PDB entry 5GIP | X-ray diffraction, 3.13 A resolution | chains B and F of the 10 polymer chains in the assembly

[Chain B]
Name: C/D box methylation guide ribonucleoprotein complex aNOP56 subunit
Source organism: Sulfolobus solfataricus
UniProtKB: A0A0E3MJI1 (A0A0E3MJI1_SULSF); residues 4-380 here correspond to UniProt positions 3-379 (UniProt number = residue number - 1)
Amino-acid sequence (388 residues; each row starts with the number of its first residue):
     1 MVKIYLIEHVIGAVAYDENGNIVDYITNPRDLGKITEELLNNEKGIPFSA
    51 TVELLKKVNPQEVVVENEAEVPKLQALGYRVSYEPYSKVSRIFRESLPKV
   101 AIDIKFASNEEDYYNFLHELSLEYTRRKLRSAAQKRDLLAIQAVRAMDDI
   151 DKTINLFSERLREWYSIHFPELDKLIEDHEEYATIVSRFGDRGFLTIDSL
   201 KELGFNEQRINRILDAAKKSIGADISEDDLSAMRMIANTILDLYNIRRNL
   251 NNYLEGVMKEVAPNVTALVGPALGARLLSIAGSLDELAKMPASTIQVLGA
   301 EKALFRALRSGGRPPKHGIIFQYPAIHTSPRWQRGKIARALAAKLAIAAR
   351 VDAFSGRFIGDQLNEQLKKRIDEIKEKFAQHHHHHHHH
Unresolved in the structure: 1-2, 378-388
Differences from the reference sequence: initiating methionine (1); expression tag (2-3, 381-388)
From the paper describing this entry:
  - binding site for substrate: H327
  - binding site for C/d RNA: R313

[Chain F]
Name: Fibrillarin-like rRNA/tRNA 2'-O-methyltransferase
Source organism: Sulfolobus solfataricus
Notes: EC 2.1.1.-
UniProtKB: A0A0E3JUC9 (A0A0E3JUC9_SULSF); residue numbers follow UniProt; this construct covers 3-232
Amino-acid sequence (232 residues; numbered 1 to 232; the number before each row is that of its first residue):
     1 MAEVITVKQTNMENIYECEFNDGSFRLCTRNLVPNFNVYGERLIKYEGVE
    51 YREWNAFRSKLAGAILKGLKTNPIRKGTKVLYLGAASGTTISHVSDIIEL
   101 NGKAYGVEFSPRVVRELLLVAQRRPNIFPLLADARFPQSYKSVVENVDVL
   151 YVDIAQPDQTDIAIYNAKFFLKVNGDMLLVIKARSIDVTKDPKEIYKTEV
   201 EKLENSNFETIQIINLDPYDKDHAIVLSKYKG
Unresolved in the structure: 1-4, 232
Differences from the reference sequence: initiating methionine (1); expression tag (2)
Ligand contacts: S-adenosylhomocysteine (SAH): K60, Y82, G84, A85, A86, T89, T90, V107, E108, F109, S110, V113, A132, D133, A134, R135, D153, I154, A155, Q156, K182

[Interface between chain B and chain F]
Contacting residue pairs (63):
  E8(B) with S142(F), hydrogen bond (backbone-side chain)
  H9(B) with S142(F); V143(F); V144(F)
  V10(B) with S142(F), hydrogen bond (backbone-backbone); V143(F), hydrophobic
  N42(B) with S142(F)
  E66(B) with K141(F), salt bridge
  N67(B) with Q138(F); K141(F)
  Y86(B) with Y165(F), hydrophobic; K168(F); F169(F)
  S90(B) with K141(F)
  R91(B) with N146(F); A167(F), hydrogen bond (side chain-backbone); K168(F), hydrogen bond (side chain-backbone); F169(F); L171(F), hydrogen bond (side chain-backbone); K172(F); V173(F)
  R94(B) with K141(F); V144(F); E145(F); N146(F), hydrogen bond; F169(F), hydrogen bond (side chain-backbone); F170(F)
  E95(B) with N146(F), hydrogen bond; K172(F)
  L97(B) with V144(F); E145(F)
  P98(B) with K79(F); E145(F)
  Y114(B) with K79(F), hydrogen bond; K103(F); Y105(F); F128(F); E145(F), hydrogen bond
  L117(B) with F128(F); V143(F)
  H118(B) with A121(F), hydrogen bond (side chain-backbone); R124(F), hydrogen bond (side chain-backbone); P125(F); I127(F), hydrogen bond (side chain-backbone); F128(F)
  S121(B) with F128(F); P129(F)
  L122(B) with L118(F), hydrophobic; Q122(F); P129(F), hydrophobic
  T125(B) with P129(F); L130(F); L131(F)
  R126(B) with L118(F); Q122(F)
  K128(B) with L131(F)
  L129(B) with P111(F); V114(F), hydrophobic; L118(F), hydrophobic; L131(F), hydrophobic
  F305(B) with V188(F), hydrophobic
  L308(B) with T189(F)
  R309(B) with V188(F)
Also at the interface, not in a pair above, chain B (30 interface residues in all): L39, P85, Y113, L120, A132
Also at the interface, not in a pair above, chain F (35 interface residues in all): R115, R184, Y230

[Summary]
Chain B and chain F form an interface of 30 and 35 residues respectively; the contacts include 13 hydrogen
bonds and 1 salt bridge. Polar contacts include E66(B)-K141(F), E8(B)-S142(F) and R91(B)-A167(F). Bound to
chain F: S-adenosylhomocysteine. The paper reports a binding site for substrate at H327(B); a binding site for
C/d RNA at R313(B).
Chain B is C/D box methylation guide ribonucleoprotein complex aNOP56 subunit and chain F is Fibrillarin-like
rRNA/tRNA 2'-O-methyltransferase, both from Sulfolobus solfataricus; the structure, Crystal structure of box
C/D RNP with 13 nt guide regions and 11 nt substrates, was determined by X-ray diffraction, deposited together
with 5GIN and 5GIO.
